Entry 2G9E (X-ray diffraction, 1.80 A resolution); this record covers chain A.

[Chain A]
Molecule: Protein traM
Source organism: Escherichia coli
UniProt: P10026 (TRAM1_ECOLI); residues 58-127 here = UniProt positions 58-127
Sequence (70 residues; row label = number of the first residue in the row):
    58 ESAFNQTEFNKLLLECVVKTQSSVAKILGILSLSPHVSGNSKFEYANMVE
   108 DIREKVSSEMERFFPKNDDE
Disordered / not traced: 58-59
Differences from the reference sequence: engineered mutation Leu88 (Glu in P10026)
Swiss-Prot annotation at these positions:
  - mutagenesis: Lys76 (K76E: 100,000-fold decrease in conjugation efficiency, but tetramerizes and binds DNA normally), Lys99 (K99E: 100,000-fold decrease in conjugation efficiency, but tetramerizes and binds DNA normally. Binds less well to TraD. May be dominant over wild-type. Partially rescued by a TraD E-712 mutation), Val106 (V106A: 2000-fold decrease in conjugation efficiency, but tetramerizes and binds DNA normally), Arg110 (R110E: 33,000-fold decrease in conjugation efficiency, but tetramerize and bind DNA normally), Phe121 (F121S: Alters oligomerization, probably more dimers than tetramers)
From the paper describing this entry:
  - self-association interface (contacts with another copy of this molecule); pairs are residue here / residue on that copy: Leu88-Leu88
  - mutagenesis - K99E: decreased binding to TraD (citing earlier work)
  - mutagenesis - K99E: unchanged binding to DNA (citing earlier work)

[Overview]
UniProt lists 5 mutagenesis sites. From the paper: K99E reduces binding to TraD; a self-association interface
involving Leu88.
Chain A is Protein traM (Escherichia coli); the structure, Protonation-mediated structural flexibility in the
F conjugation regulatory protein, TRAM, was determined by X-ray diffraction, deposited together with 2G7O.
